4BSR - chains B and D of the 4 polymer chains in the assembly; structure by X-ray diffraction, 3.20 A resolution.

# Chain B
Name: Leucine-rich repeat-containing G-protein coupled receptor 5
Organism: Homo sapiens
Notes: fragment: extracellular lrr domain, residues 22-543
UniProtKB: O75473 (LGR5_HUMAN); residues 22-543 here = UniProt positions 22-543
Amino-acid sequence (539 residues; each row starts with the number of its first residue):
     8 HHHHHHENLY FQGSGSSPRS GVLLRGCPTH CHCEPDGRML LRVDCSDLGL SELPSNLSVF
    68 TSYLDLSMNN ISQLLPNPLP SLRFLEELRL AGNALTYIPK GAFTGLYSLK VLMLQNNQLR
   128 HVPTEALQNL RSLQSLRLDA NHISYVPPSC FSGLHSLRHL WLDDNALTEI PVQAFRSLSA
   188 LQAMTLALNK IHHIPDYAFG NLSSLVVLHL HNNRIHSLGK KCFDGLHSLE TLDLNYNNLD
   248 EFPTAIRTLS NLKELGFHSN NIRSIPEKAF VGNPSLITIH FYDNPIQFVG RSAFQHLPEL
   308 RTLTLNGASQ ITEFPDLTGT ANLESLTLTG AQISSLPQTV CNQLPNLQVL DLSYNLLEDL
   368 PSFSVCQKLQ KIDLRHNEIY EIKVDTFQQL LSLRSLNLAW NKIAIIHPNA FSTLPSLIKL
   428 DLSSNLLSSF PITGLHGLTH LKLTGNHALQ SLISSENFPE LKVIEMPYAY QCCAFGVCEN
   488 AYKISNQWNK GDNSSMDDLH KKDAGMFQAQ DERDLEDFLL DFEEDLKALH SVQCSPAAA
Unresolved in the structure: 8-30, 486-518, 544-546
Disulfide bonds: C34-C40, C38-C52, C348-C373, C479-C541
Glycans and other covalent adducts: N-acetylglucosamine (NAG) linked to N77, N208
Differences from the reference sequence: expression tag (8-21, 544-546)
Curated features (UniProtKB/Swiss-Prot):
  - glycosylation (N-linked (GlcNAc...) asparagine): N63, N77, N208, N500
  - mutagenesis: D146 (D146F: Abolishes activation of Wnt signaling), D170 (D170F: Abolishes activation of Wnt signaling), A190 (A190D: Abolishes activation of Wnt signaling)
What the authors report for this chain:
  - mutagenesis - S458R: decreased signaling with R-spondin-1 (chain D)
  - mutagenesis - L459R: increased signaling with R-spondin-1 (chain D)
  - mutagenesis - Y289A/D290A, Y289W/D290A, H454A: unchanged signaling with R-spondin-1 (chain D)

# Chain D
Name: R-spondin-1
Organism: Homo sapiens
Notes: fragment: fu1fu2, residues 31-146
UniProtKB: Q2MKA7 (RSPO1_HUMAN); numbering as in UniProt (aligned over 31-146)
Amino-acid sequence (126 residues; numbered 29 to 154; the number before each row is that of its first residue):
    29 GSRISAEGSQ ACAKGCELCS EVNGCLKCSP KLFILLERND IRQVGVCLPS CPPGYFDARN
    89 PDMNKCIKCK IEHCEACFSH NFCTKCKEGL YLHKGRCYPA CPEGSSAANG TMECSSPAAA
   149 HHHHHH
Unresolved in the structure: 29-39, 144-154
Disulfide bonds: C40-C47, C44-C53, C56-C75, C79-C94, C97-C105, C102-C111, C114-C125, C129-C142
Differences from the reference sequence: expression tag (29-30, 147-154)
Curated features (UniProtKB/Swiss-Prot):
  - glycosylation: N137 (N-linked (GlcNAc...) asparagine)
  - mutagenesis: R66 (R66A: Strongly reduces activation of Wnt signaling; R66W: Reduces activation of Wnt signaling), R70 (R70C/E: Strongly reduces activation of Wnt signaling), Q71 (Q71E: No effect on activation of Wnt signaling; Q71R: Strongly reduces activation of Wnt signaling), G73 (G73E/R: Strongly reduces activation of Wnt signaling), R87 (R87A: Nearly abolishes activation of Wnt signaling), F106 (F106A: Abolishes activation of Wnt signaling. Abolishes LGR4 binding; F106E: Abolishes activation of Wnt signaling), F110 (F110A: Nearly abolishes activation of Wnt signaling; F110E: Abolishes activation of Wnt signaling), K122 (K122A: Strongly reduces affinity for LGR4), R124 (R124A: Strongly reduces affinity for LGR4), N137 (N137Q: Secretion of RSPO1 is decreased. Increased Wnt/beta-catenin signaling-enhancing effects)
What the authors report for this chain:
  - mutagenesis - F106E, F110E: abolished growth
  - mutagenesis - R66W, R70C, Q71R, G73R: unchanged binding to ecto-LGR5
  - mutagenesis - R66W, R70C, Q71R, G73R: decreased signaling
  - mutagenesis - R66W, R70C, Q71R, G73R: unchanged binding to Leucine-rich repeat-containing G-protein coupled receptor 5 (chain B)

# How chain B and chain D interact
Residue-residue contacts - 39 pairs, chain B then chain D:
  M75(B) with P77(D), hydrophobic
  N123(B) with K59(D); L60(D)
  Q141(B) with E141(D)
  R144(B) with D85(D), salt bridge; R87(D)
  D146(B) with R87(D), salt bridge
  A147(B) with K59(D); R87(D)
  H149(B) with K59(D)
  R165(B) with E141(D), salt bridge
  H166(B) with F110(D); T112(D), hydrogen bond
  W168(B) with F106(D), hydrophobic
  D170(B) with R87(D)
  D171(B) with K59(D); R87(D), salt bridge
  Q189(B) with F110(D); K122(D); G123(D)
  A190(B) with F106(D), hydrophobic; F110(D), hydrophobic
  M191(B) with F106(D)
  T192(B) with F106(D)
  L195(B) with R87(D); N88(D); P89(D)
  V213(B) with F110(D), hydrophobic
  V214(B) with F106(D), hydrophobic; N109(D); F110(D), hydrophobic
  H218(B) with R87(D)
  N219(B) with N88(D); P89(D)
  S235(B) with K122(D)
  T238(B) with N109(D)
  K260(B) with R124(D)
  E261(B) with H108(D), salt bridge; N109(D)
Interface residues without a listed pair, chain B (30 interface residues in all): R96, Q122, L167, H216, E237
Interface residues without a listed pair, chain D (18 interface residues in all): S78, S107
Interface features reported in the paper:
  - hot spots on chain B (mutagenesis) - R144E, D171A, A190D, V214W: decreased signaling with R-spondin-1 (chain D)
  - hot spots on chain B (mutagenesis) - D146F, D170F: abolished signaling with R-spondin-1 (chain D)
  - hot spots on chain D (mutagenesis) - F106E, F110E: abolished binding to Leucine-rich repeat-containing G-protein coupled receptor 5 (chain B)
  - hot spots on chain D (mutagenesis) - K59E, R87E: decreased signaling with Leucine-rich repeat-containing G-protein coupled receptor 5 (chain B)

# Summary
The interface between chain B and chain D involves 30 residues on one side and 18 on the other; the contacts
include 1 hydrogen bond and 5 salt bridges. Polar contacts include R144(B)-D85(D), D146(B)-R87(D) and
R165(B)-E141(D). The paper reports that S458R, R144E and D171A of chain B, among others, reduce signaling with
R-spondin-1 (chain D); R66W, R70C and Q71R of chain D, among others, reduce signaling; 19 substitutions were
tested in all.
Chain B is Leucine-rich repeat-containing G-protein coupled receptor 5 and chain D is R-spondin-1, both from
Homo sapiens; the structure, Structure of the ectodomain of LGR5 in complex with R-spondin-1 (Fu1Fu2) in
P22121 crystal form, was determined by X-ray diffraction (same publication as 4BSU, 4BSO, 4BSP, 4BSS and
4BST).
